8G24 - chains C and B of the 3 polymer chains in the assembly; structure by X-ray diffraction, 1.82 A resolution.

# Chain C
Name: MAP domain-containing protein
Source organism: Staphylococcus aureus subsp. aureus Mu50
Reference sequence: A0A0H3JUK5 (A0A0H3JUK5_STAAM); residue numbers follow UniProt; this construct covers 31-144
Amino-acid sequence (117 residues; numbered 28 to 144; the number before each row is that of its first residue):
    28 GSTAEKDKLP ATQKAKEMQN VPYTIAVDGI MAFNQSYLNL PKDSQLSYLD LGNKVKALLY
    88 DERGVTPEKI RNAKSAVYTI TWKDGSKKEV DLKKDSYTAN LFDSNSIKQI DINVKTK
Not modelled in the structure: 28-41
Construct notes: expression tag (28-30)

# Chain B
Name: Neutrophil elastase
Source organism: Homo sapiens
Notes: EC 3.4.21.37
Reference sequence: P08246 (ELNE_HUMAN); residues 29-246 here correspond to UniProt positions 30-247 (UniProt number = residue number + 1)
Amino-acid sequence (218 residues; row label = number of the first residue in the row):
    29 IVGGRRARPH AWPFMVSLQL RGGHFCGATL IAPNFVMSAA HCVANVNVRA VRVVLGAHNL
    89 SRREPTRQVF AVQRIFENGY DPVNLLNDIV ILQLNGSATI NANVQVAQLP AQGRRLGNGV
   149 QCLAMGWGLL GRNRGIASVL QELNVTVVTS LCRRSNVCTL VRGRQAGVCF GDSGSPLVCN
   209 GLIHGIASFV RGGCASGLYP DAFAPVAQFV NWIDSIIQ
Disulfide bonds: C54-C70, C150-C207, C180-C186, C197-C222
Covalent attachments: N-acetylglucosamine (NAG) linked to N172
Swiss-Prot annotation at these positions:
  - active site (Charge relay system): H69, D116, S201
  - glycosylation (N-linked (GlcNAc...) asparagine): N87, N123, N172

# Interface between chain C and chain B
Contacting residue pairs (47):
  Q72(C) with H52(B), hydrogen bond (side chain-backbone); F53(B)
  S74(C) with F198(B)
  L76(C) with F198(B), hydrophobic; G220(B); G221(B)
  W109(C) with N73(B)
  D111(C) with N73(B)
  S113(C) with A72(B); N73(B), hydrogen bond
  K121(C) with V111(B), hydrogen bond (side chain-backbone)
  D122(C) with V218(B); R219(B), salt bridge; G220(B), hydrogen bond (backbone-backbone); Y227(B)
  S123(C) with V218(B); R219(B)
  Y124(C) with F198(B), hydrophobic; F217(B); V218(B), hydrogen bond (backbone-backbone); G220(B)
  T125(C) with H69(B); L113(B); F198(B); S216(B)
  A126(C) with H69(B); C197(B); F198(B); G199(B), hydrogen bond (backbone-backbone); D200(B); S201(B), hydrogen bond (backbone-backbone); S216(B), hydrogen bond (backbone-backbone)
  N127(C) with C54(B); H69(B); F198(B); G199(B); S201(B)
  L128(C) with H52(B); F53(B), hydrogen bond (backbone-backbone); L157(B), hydrophobic; I164(B), hydrophobic; F198(B); G199(B)
  D130(C) with L48(B); R49(B), salt bridge
  N132(C) with R49(B)
  S133(C) with R49(B)
Interface residues without a listed pair, chain C (21 interface residues in all): Y75, K110, K114, K115
Interface residues without a listed pair, chain B (28 interface residues in all): G51, C70, V74, Y108

# In short
The interface between chain C and chain B involves 21 residues on one side and 28 on the other; the contacts
include 9 hydrogen bonds and 2 salt bridges. Polar pairs include D122(C)-R219(B), D130(C)-R49(B) and
Q72(C)-H52(B). N-acetylglucosamine is covalently linked to N172(B).
Here chain C is MAP domain-containing protein (Staphylococcus aureus subsp. aureus Mu50) and chain B is
Neutrophil elastase (Homo sapiens). Entry 8G24 (Crystal Structure of Cathepsin-G and Neutrophil Elastase
Inhibited by S. aureus EapH2 at pH 5.5) was determined by X-ray diffraction together with 8G25 and 8G26 from
the same study.
